PDB entry 3REJ | X-ray diffraction, 2.55 A resolution | chains F and I of the 10 polymer chains in the assembly

== Chain F ==
Name: Histone H4
Source organism: Xenopus laevis
UniProtKB: P62799 (H4_XENLA); residues 1-102 here correspond to UniProt positions 2-103 (UniProt number = residue number + 1)
Amino-acid sequence (102 residues; each row starts with the number of its first residue):
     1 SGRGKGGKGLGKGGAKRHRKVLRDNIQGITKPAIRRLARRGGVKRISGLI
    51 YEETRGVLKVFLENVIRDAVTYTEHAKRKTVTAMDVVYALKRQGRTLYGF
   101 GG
Not modelled in the structure: 1-24
Curated features (UniProtKB/Swiss-Prot):
  - DNA-binding region: Lys16 to Lys20
  - modified residue: Ser1 (N-acetylserine), Arg3 (Asymmetric dimethylarginine), Lys5 (N6-(2-hydroxyisobutyryl)lysine), Lys8 (N6-(2-hydroxyisobutyryl)lysine), Lys12 (N6-(2-hydroxyisobutyryl)lysine), Lys16 (N6-(2-hydroxyisobutyryl)lysine), Lys20 (N6,N6,N6-trimethyllysine), Lys31 (N6-(2-hydroxyisobutyryl)lysine), Lys44 (N6-(2-hydroxyisobutyryl)lysine), Ser47 (Phosphoserine), Tyr51 (Phosphotyrosine), Lys59 (N6-(2-hydroxyisobutyryl)lysine), Lys77 (N6-(2-hydroxyisobutyryl)lysine), Lys79 (N6-(2-hydroxyisobutyryl)lysine), Tyr88 (Phosphotyrosine), Lys91 (N6-(2-hydroxyisobutyryl)lysine)
  - cross-link (Glycyl lysine isopeptide (Lys-Gly)): Lys31 (interchain with G-Cter in UFM1), Lys91 (interchain with G-Cter in ubiquitin)

== Chain I ==
Molecule: 146-nt DNA strand
Sequence (146 nucleotides; each row starts with the number of its first residue; numbers below 1 keep their minus sign (DA-72 is residue -72)):
   -72 ATCTCCAAATATCCCTTGCGGATCGTAGAAAAAGTGTGTCAAACTGCGCT
   -22 ATCAAAGGGAAACTTCAACTGAATTCAGTTGAAGTTTCCCTTTGATAGCG
    28 CAGTTTGACACACTTTTTCTACGATCCGCAAGGGATATTTGGAGAT
Metal / ion sites: Mn2+ site 1 near DG-53 (its only coordinating residue here); Mn2+ site 2 near DG-14 (its only coordinating residue here); Mn2+ site 3 near DG27 (its only coordinating residue here); Mn2+ site 4 near DG68 (its only coordinating residue here)

== How chain F and chain I interact ==
Residue-residue contacts (11; chain F residue first):
  Lys44(F) with DG8(I), phosphate contact
  Arg45(F) with DT7(I), hydrogen bond to the sugar; DG8(I), phosphate contact
  Ile46(F) with DT7(I), sugar contact; DG8(I), hydrogen bond to the phosphate
  Ser47(F) with DT7(I), hydrogen bond to the phosphate
  Gly48(F) with DT7(I), hydrogen bond to the phosphate
  Arg78(F) with DC28(I), phosphate contact
  Lys79(F) with DG27(I), phosphate contact; DC28(I), hydrogen bond to the phosphate
  Thr80(F) with DC28(I), hydrogen bond to the phosphate
Other interface residues (no listed pair), chain F (9 interface residues in all): Lys77
Other interface residues (no listed pair), chain I (6 interface residues in all): DT6, DA29

== In short ==
The interface between chain F and chain I involves 9 residues on one side and 6 on the other; the contacts
include 6 hydrogen bonds. Among the polar pairs are Arg45(F)-DT7(I), Ile46(F)-DG8(I) and Ser47(F)-DT7(I). From
UniProt: a DNA-binding region on chain F.
Here chain F is Histone H4 (Xenopus laevis) and chain I is a 146-nt DNA strand. Entry 3REJ (2.55 Angstrom
Crystal Structure of the Nucleosome Core Particle Assembled with a 146 bp Alpha-Satellite DNA ...) was
determined by X-ray diffraction, deposited together with 3REH, 3REI, 3REK and 3REL.
